Entry 7SPJ (electron microscopy, 3.56 A resolution); this record covers chains AB1 and EF16 of the 34 polymer chains in the assembly.

[Chain AB1]
Name: TraV
Organism: Salmonella typhi
Reference sequence: Q8KNL2 (Q8KNL2_SALTI); residue numbers follow UniProt; this construct covers 1-204
Amino-acid sequence (204 residues; each row starts with the number of its first residue):
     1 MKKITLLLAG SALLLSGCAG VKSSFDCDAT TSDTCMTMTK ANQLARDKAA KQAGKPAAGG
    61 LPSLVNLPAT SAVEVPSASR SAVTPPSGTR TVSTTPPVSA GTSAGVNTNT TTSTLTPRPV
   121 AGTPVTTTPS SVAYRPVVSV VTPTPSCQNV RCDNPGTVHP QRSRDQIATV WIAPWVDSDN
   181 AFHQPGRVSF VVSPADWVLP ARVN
Not modelled in the structure: 1-17, 55-204

[Chain EF16]
Name: TraB
Organism: Salmonella typhi
Reference sequence: Q8KNL7 (Q8KNL7_SALTI); residue numbers follow UniProt; this construct covers 1-453
Amino-acid sequence (453 residues; row label = number of the first residue in the row):
     1 MANVNKVVRR RQVALLIALV LGIGAGGAGT WMVSEMNLKK APPAKAPKGE PAPDMTGVVN
    61 QSFDNKVQRS AIAEAQRLNK ETQTEIKKLR TEMGLVSRDL KGSQDRIREL EDQNQLLQTQ
   121 LEAGKNFDSL SAEPLPGALA SQGKPAPAGN VPPPTSFWPA GGGQAPAAPV MTPIQRPGMM
   181 DSQEFSLPDT GPKKPRFPWI SSGSFVEAIV VEGADANASV TGDKNTAPMQ LRLTGKVQMP
   241 NDEEFDLTGC FVTLEAWGDV SSERAIVRSR SISCKLGDDD IDQKIAGHVS FMGKNGIKGE
   301 VVMRNGQILL YAGGAGFLDG IGKGIEKASS TTVGVGATAS MSAADIGQAG LGGGVSSAAK
   361 TLSDYYIKRA EQYHPVIPIG AGNEVTLVFQ DGFQLETLEE ARAKAAARKK QNQPSASSTP
   421 AAMPGNTPDM LKQLQDFRVG DTVDPATGQV VTQ
Not modelled in the structure: 1-193, 332-355, 414-453
Cystine bridges: C250-C274

[How chain AB1 and chain EF16 interact]
Pairs across the interface - 9 pairs, chain AB1 then chain EF16:
  C18(AB1) with Y311(EF16); Y366(EF16)
  A19(AB1) with Y366(EF16); R369(EF16)
  G20(AB1) with Q307(EF16); I308(EF16); Y311(EF16)
  V21(AB1) with Q307(EF16), hydrogen bond (backbone-side chain); Y373(EF16)

[In short]
4 residues of chain AB1 face 6 of chain EF16 across their interface, with 1 hydrogen bond. Its one
hydrogen-bonded contact is V21(AB1)-Q307(EF16).
Here chain AB1 is TraV and chain EF16 is TraB, both from Salmonella typhi. Entry 7SPJ (Models for C17
reconstruction of Outer Membrane Core Complex (OMCC) of Type IV Secretion System (T4SS) ...) was determined by
electron microscopy, deposited together with 7SPB, 7SPC, 7SPI and 7SPK.
